Entry 8CRK (X-ray diffraction, 1.10 A resolution); this record covers chain B.

[Chain B]
Name: Host translation inhibitor nsp1
Source organism: Severe acute respiratory syndrome coronavirus 2
UniProt: P0DTD1 (R1AB_SARS2); residue numbers follow UniProt; this construct covers 10-126
Amino-acid sequence (118 residues; numbered 9 to 126; the number before each row is that of its first residue):
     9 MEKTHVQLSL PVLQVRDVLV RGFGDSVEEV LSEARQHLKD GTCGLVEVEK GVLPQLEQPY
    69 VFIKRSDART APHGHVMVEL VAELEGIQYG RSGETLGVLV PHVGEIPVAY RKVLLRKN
Not modelled in the structure: 78
Construct notes: initiating methionine (9)
Small-molecule neighbours: (1R)-1-(4-chlorophenyl)ethanamine (OG3): V28, H45, P109, V111
Reported in the primary citation:
  - binding site for (1R)-1-(4-chlorophenyl)ethanamine: P109

[In short]
Ligands of chain B: (1R)-1-(4-chlorophenyl)ethanamine. From the paper: a binding site for
(1R)-1-(4-chlorophenyl)ethanamine at P109.
Chain B is Host translation inhibitor nsp1 (Severe acute respiratory syndrome coronavirus 2); the structure,
Crystal structure of N-terminal SARS-CoV-2 nsp1 in complex with fragment hit 7H2 refined against anomalous
diffraction ..., was determined by X-ray diffraction together with 8CRF and 8CRM from the same study.
